8G08 - chains C and F of the 20 polymer chains in the assembly; structure by electron microscopy, 2.80 A resolution.

# Chain C
Name: ATP synthase subunit alpha
Source organism: Mycolicibacterium smegmatis MC2 155
Notes: EC 7.1.2.2
Reference sequence: A0R202 (ATPA_MYCS2); residue numbers follow UniProt; this construct covers 1-548
Sequence (548 residues; numbered 1 to 548; the number before each row is that of its first residue):
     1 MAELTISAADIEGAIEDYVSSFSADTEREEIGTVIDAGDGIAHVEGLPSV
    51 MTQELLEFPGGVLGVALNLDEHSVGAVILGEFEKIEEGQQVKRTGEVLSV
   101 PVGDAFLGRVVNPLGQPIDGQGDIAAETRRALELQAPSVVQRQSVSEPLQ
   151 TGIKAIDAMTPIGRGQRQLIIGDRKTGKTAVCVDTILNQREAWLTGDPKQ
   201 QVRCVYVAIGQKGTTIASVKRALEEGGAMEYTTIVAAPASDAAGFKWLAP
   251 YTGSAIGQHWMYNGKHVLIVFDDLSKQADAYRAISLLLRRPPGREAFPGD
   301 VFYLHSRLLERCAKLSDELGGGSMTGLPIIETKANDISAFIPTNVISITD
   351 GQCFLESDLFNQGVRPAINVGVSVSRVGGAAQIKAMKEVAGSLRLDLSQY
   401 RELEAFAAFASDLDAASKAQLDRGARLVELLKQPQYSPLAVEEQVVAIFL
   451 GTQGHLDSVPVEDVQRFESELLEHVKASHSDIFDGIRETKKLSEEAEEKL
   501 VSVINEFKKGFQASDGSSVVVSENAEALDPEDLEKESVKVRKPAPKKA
Unresolved in the structure: 1-8, 23-28, 521-548
Small-molecule neighbours:
  - ATP (adenosine-5'-triphosphate), molecule 1: Asp173, Arg174, Lys175, Thr176, Gly177, Lys178, Thr179, Ala180, Arg365, Pro366, Gln433, Pro434, Gln435
  - ATP, molecule 2: Ile346, Ser347, Arg376

# Chain F
Name: ATP synthase subunit beta
Source organism: Mycolicibacterium smegmatis MC2 155
Notes: EC 7.1.2.2
Reference sequence: A0R200 (ATPB_MYCS2); residues 1-475 here = UniProt positions 1-475
Sequence (475 residues; numbered 1 to 475; the number before each row is that of its first residue):
     1 MTATAEKTAGRVVRITGPVVDVEFPRGSVPELFNALHAEITFGALAKTLT
    51 LEVAQHLGDSLVRCISMQPTDGLVRGVEVTDTGASISVPVGDGVKGHVFN
   101 ALGDCLDDPGYGKDFEHWSIHRKPPAFSDLEPRTEMLETGLKVVDLLTPY
   151 VRGGKIALFGGAGVGKTVLIQEMINRIARNFGGTSVFAGVGERTREGNDL
   201 WVELADANVLKDTALVFGQMDEPPGTRMRVALSALTMAEFFRDEQGQDVL
   251 LFIDNIFRFTQAGSEVSTLLGRMPSAVGYQPTLADEMGELQERITSTRGR
   301 SITSMQAVYVPADDYTDPAPATTFAHLDATTELSRAVFSKGIFPAVDPLA
   351 SSSTILDPAIVGDEHYRVAQEVIRILQRYKDLQDIIAILGIDELSEEDKQ
   401 LVNRARRIERFLSQNMMAAEQFTGQPGSTVPLKETIEAFDKLTKGEFDHL
   451 PEQAFFLIGGLDDLAKKAESLGAKL
Unresolved in the structure: 1-7, 472-475
Small-molecule neighbours: ATP (adenosine-5'-triphosphate): Gly161, Ala162, Gly163, Val164, Gly165, Lys166, Thr167, Val168, Ala419

# Interface between chain C and chain F
Pairs across the interface - 15 pairs, chain C then chain F:
  Pro48(C) - Arg75(F)
  Met51(C) - Leu73(F)
  Thr52(C) - Gly72(F)  hydrogen bond (backbone-backbone)
  Thr52(C) - Leu73(F)  hydrogen bond (backbone-backbone)
  Leu67(C) - Ile15(F)
  Asn68(C) - Ile15(F)
  Leu69(C) - Arg14(F)
  Leu69(C) - Ile15(F)  hydrogen bond (backbone-backbone)
  Asp70(C) - Val13(F)
  Glu71(C) - Val13(F)
  Val139(C) - Asn198(F)
  Pro292(C) - Gly278(F)
  Gly293(C) - Val277(F)
  Arg294(C) - Val277(F)
  Ser338(C) - Ala312(F)
Other interface residues (no listed pair), chain C (16 interface residues in all): Val50, Arg307, Ala339
Other interface residues (no listed pair), chain F (16 interface residues in all): Gly17, Asp71, Val74, Thr194, Asp221, Asp313

# Overview
The chain C/chain F interface involves 16 residues from each chain; the contacts include 3 hydrogen bonds.
Main-chain hydrogen bonds include Thr52(C)-Gly72(F), Thr52(C)-Leu73(F) and Leu69(C)-Ile15(F). One ATP molecule
is bound between chain C and chain F. Bound to chain C: ATP.
Chain C is ATP synthase subunit alpha and chain F is ATP synthase subunit beta, both from Mycolicibacterium
smegmatis MC2 155; the structure, Cryo-EM structure of SQ31f-bound Mycobacterium smegmatis ATP synthase
rotational state 1 (backbone model), was determined by electron microscopy together with 8G07, 8G09, 8G0A,
8G0B, 8G0C, 8G0D and 8G0E from the same study.
